Entry 4K08 (X-ray diffraction, 2.00 A resolution); this record covers chain A.

Chain A:
Protein: Methyl-accepting chemotaxis sensory transducer
Organism: Anaeromyxobacter dehalogenans
Notes: fragment: Periplasmic sensor domain
Reference sequence: Q2IFX2 (Q2IFX2_ANADE); residues 38-190 here = UniProt positions 38-190
Chain sequence (153 residues; row label = number of the first residue in the row):
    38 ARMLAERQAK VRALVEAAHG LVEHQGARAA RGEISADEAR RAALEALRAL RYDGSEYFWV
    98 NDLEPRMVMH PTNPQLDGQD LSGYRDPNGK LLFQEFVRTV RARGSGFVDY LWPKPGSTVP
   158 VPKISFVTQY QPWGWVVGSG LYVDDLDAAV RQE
Not modelled in the structure: 182-190
Modified positions: Mse40 (selenomethionine; parent Met); Mse104 (selenomethionine; parent Met); Mse106 (selenomethionine; parent Met)
Metal / ion sites: Zn2+ near His61 (its only coordinating residue here)
From the paper describing this entry:
  - binding site for acetate ion: Tyr94, Trp96, His107, Leu129, Phe130, Phe133, Tyr147, Trp149, Lys160

In short:
The paper reports a binding site for acetate ion at Tyr94, Trp96 and His107 among others.
Chain A is Methyl-accepting chemotaxis sensory transducer (Anaeromyxobacter dehalogenans); the structure,
Periplasmic sensor domain of chemotaxis protein, Adeh_3718, was determined by X-ray diffraction together with
4K0D from the same study.
